PDB entry 9DZ2 | electron microscopy, 3.31 A resolution | chains C and I of the 8 polymer chains in the assembly

[Chain C]
Name: NPC intracellular cholesterol transporter 1
From: Homo sapiens
UniProt: O15118 (NPC1_HUMAN); residue numbers follow UniProt; this construct covers 374-620
Chain sequence (280 residues; row label = number of the first residue in the row):
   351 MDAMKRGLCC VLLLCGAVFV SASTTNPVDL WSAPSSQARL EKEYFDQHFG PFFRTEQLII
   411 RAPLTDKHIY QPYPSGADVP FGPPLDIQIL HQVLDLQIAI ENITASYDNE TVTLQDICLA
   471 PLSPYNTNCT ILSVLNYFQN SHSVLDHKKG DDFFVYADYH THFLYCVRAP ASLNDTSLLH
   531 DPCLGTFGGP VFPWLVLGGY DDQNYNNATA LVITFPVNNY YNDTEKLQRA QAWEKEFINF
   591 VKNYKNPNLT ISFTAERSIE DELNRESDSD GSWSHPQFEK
Not modelled in the structure: 351-389, 473-475, 605-630
Sequence notes: initiating methionine (351); expression tag (352-373, 621-630)
Curated features (UniProtKB/Swiss-Prot):
  - glycosylation (N-linked (GlcNAc...) asparagine): N452, N459, N478, N524, N557, N572, N598
  - natural variant: V378 (V378A: In NPC1), L380 (L380F: In NPC1), A388 (A388P: In NPC1), R389 (R389C: In NPC1), P401 (P401T: In NPC1), R404 (R404P: In NPC1; R404Q: In NPC1; R404W: In NPC1), P433 (P433L: In NPC1), P434 (P434L: In NPC1; P434S), E451 (E451K: In NPC1), S473 (S473P: In NPC1), P474 (P474L: In NPC1), C479 (C479Y: In NPC1), 12 further natural variant entries in UniProt
  - mutagenesis: Y423 to P424 (Strongly reduces interaction with ebolavirus glycoprotein), F503 (F503A/G: Loss of interaction with ebolavirus glycoprotein), F504 (F504A/G: Loss of interaction with ebolavirus glycoprotein), Y506 (Y506A: Loss of interaction with ebolavirus glycoprotein)
Cystine bridges: C468-C479, C516-C533

[Chain I]
Name: Envelope glycoprotein
From: Sudan ebolavirus
UniProt: Q7T9D9 (VGP_EBOSU); residue numbers follow UniProt; this construct covers 1-195
Chain sequence (195 residues; numbered 1 to 195; the number before each row is that of its first residue):
     1 MGGLSLLQLP RDKFRKSSFF VWVIILFQKA FSMPLGVVTN STLEVTEIDQ LVCKDHLAST
    61 DQLKSVGLNL EGSGVSTDIP SATKRWGFRS GVPPKVVSYE AGEWAENCYN LEIKKPDGSE
   121 CLPPPPDGVR GFPRCRYVHK AQGTGPCPGD YAFHKDGAFF LYDRLASTVI YRGVNFAEGV
   181 IAFLILAKPK ETFLQ
Not modelled in the structure: 1-31, 189-195
Curated features (UniProtKB/Swiss-Prot):
  - site (Involved in receptor recognition and/or post-binding events): L57, L63, F88, K95, I170
  - glycosylation: N40 (N-linked (GlcNAc...) asparagine)
Cystine bridges: C108-C135, C121-C147
What the authors report for this chain:
  - mutagenesis - A141V/Q142S/P148A: decreased binding to NPC intracellular cholesterol transporter 1 (chain C)

[Interface between chain C and chain I]
Contacting residue pairs (29):
  Q421(C) with K114(I), hydrogen bond; Q142(I); G143(I), hydrogen bond (side chain-backbone); T144(I)
  P422(C) with Q142(I); G143(I)
  Y423(C) with I79(I); Q142(I), hydrogen bond (backbone-backbone); G143(I)
  P424(C) with A141(I); Q142(I), hydrogen bond (backbone-backbone)
  S425(C) with Q142(I), hydrogen bond (backbone-side chain)
  D501(C) with T83(I), hydrogen bond
  D502(C) with F88(I); P146(I)
  F503(C) with T83(I); W86(I); F88(I), hydrophobic; L111(I), hydrophobic; I113(I); G145(I)
  F504(C) with L111(I), hydrophobic; E112(I); I113(I), hydrophobic; G143(I); T144(I)
  V505(C) with T144(I), hydrogen bond (backbone-backbone); P146(I)
  Y506(C) with P80(I)
Interface residues without a listed pair, chain C (13 interface residues in all): Y420, D428
Interface residues without a listed pair, chain I (17 interface residues in all): K140, I170
From the paper, about this interface:
  - interface residues, chain C: Y420(C)
  - interface residues, chain I: Q142(I)
  - hot spots on chain I (mutagenesis) - A141V, P148A: decreased binding to NPC intracellular cholesterol transporter 1 (chain C)
  - hot spots on chain I (mutagenesis) - Q142S: increased binding to NPC intracellular cholesterol transporter 1 (chain C)

[Summary]
The interface between chain C and chain I involves 13 residues on one side and 17 on the other; the contacts
include 7 hydrogen bonds. Polar pairs include Q421(C)-K114(I), Q421(C)-G143(I) and S425(C)-Q142(I). From the
paper: A141V/Q142S/P148A, A141V and P148A of chain I reduce binding to NPC intracellular cholesterol
transporter 1 (chain C); interface residues Y420(C) and Q142(I).
Chain C is NPC intracellular cholesterol transporter 1 (Homo sapiens) and chain I is Envelope glycoprotein
(Sudan ebolavirus); the structure, Cryo-EM structure of Sudan ebolavirus glycoprotein complexed with hNPC1-C,
was determined by electron microscopy.
